7VLU - chain A; structure by electron microscopy, 3.30 A resolution.

Chain A:
Molecule: ATP-binding cassette sub-family C member 9
Organism: Rattus norvegicus
Reference sequence: Q63563 (ABCC9_RAT); residue numbers follow UniProt; this construct covers 1-1545
Amino-acid sequence (1545 residues; each row starts with the number of its first residue):
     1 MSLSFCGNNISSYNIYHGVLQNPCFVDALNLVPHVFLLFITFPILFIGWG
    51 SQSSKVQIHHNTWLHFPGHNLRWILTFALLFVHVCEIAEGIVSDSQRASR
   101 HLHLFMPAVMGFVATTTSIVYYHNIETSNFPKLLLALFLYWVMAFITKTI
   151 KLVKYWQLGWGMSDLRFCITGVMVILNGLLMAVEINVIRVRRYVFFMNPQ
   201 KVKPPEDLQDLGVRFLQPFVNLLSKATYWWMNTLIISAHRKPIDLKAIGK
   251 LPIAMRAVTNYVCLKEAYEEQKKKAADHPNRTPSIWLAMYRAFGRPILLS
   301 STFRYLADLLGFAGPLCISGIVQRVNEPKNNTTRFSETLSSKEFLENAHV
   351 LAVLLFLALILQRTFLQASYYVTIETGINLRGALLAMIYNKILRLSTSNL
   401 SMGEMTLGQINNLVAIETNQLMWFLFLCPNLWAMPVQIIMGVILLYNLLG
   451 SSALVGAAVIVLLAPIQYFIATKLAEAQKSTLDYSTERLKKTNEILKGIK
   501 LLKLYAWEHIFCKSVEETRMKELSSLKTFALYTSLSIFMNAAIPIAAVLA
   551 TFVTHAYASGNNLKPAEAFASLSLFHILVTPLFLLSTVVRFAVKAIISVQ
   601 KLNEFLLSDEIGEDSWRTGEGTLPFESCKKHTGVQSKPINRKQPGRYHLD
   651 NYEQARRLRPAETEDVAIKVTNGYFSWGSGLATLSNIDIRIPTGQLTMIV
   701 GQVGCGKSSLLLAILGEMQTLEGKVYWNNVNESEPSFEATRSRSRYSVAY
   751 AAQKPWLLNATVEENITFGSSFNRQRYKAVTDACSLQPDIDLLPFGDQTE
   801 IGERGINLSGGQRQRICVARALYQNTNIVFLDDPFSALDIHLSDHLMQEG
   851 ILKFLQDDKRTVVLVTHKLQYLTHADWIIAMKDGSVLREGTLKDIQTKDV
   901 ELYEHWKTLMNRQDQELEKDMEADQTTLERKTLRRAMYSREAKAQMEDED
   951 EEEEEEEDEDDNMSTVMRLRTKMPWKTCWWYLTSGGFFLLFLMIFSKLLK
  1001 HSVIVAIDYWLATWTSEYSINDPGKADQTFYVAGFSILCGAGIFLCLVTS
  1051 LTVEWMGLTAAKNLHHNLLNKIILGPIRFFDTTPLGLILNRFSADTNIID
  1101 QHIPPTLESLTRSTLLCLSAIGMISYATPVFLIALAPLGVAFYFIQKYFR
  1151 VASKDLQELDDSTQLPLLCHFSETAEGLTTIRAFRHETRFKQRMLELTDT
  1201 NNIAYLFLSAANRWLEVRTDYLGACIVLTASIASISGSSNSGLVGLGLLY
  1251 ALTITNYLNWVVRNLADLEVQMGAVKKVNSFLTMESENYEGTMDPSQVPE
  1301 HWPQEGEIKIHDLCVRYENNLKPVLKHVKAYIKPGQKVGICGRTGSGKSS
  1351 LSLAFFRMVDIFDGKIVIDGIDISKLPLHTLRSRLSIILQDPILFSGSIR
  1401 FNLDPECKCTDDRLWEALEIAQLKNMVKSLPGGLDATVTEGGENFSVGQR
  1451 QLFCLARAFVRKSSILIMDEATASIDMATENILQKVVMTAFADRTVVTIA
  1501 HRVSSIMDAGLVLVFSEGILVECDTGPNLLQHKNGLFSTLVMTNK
Disordered / not traced: 1-229, 328-340, 613-664, 729-743, 913-974, 1019-1027, 1237-1240, 1544-1545
Ion coordination: Mg2+ site 1: Ser708, Gln753; Mg2+ site 2: Ser1349 (together with ADP)
Ligand contacts:
  - ADP (adenosine-5'-diphosphate): Asp1081, Tyr1317, Glu1318, Leu1321, Val1324, Thr1344, Gly1345, Ser1346, Gly1347, Lys1348, Ser1349, Ser1350
  - ATP (adenosine-5'-triphosphate): Ser401, Met402, Trp677, Val703, Gly704, Cys705, Gly706, Lys707, Ser708, Ser709, Gln753, His867, Glu1443, Asn1444, Phe1445, Ser1446, Val1447, Gly1448, Gln1449
  - ESV (1-cyano-2-(2-methylbutan-2-yl)-3-pyridin-3-yl-guanidine): Pro544, Ile545, Val548, His576, Val579, His1001, Ile1004, Ile1007, Asp1008, Arg1112, Leu1116, Tyr1250, Thr1253, Tyr1257
Curated features (UniProtKB/Swiss-Prot):
  - binding site (ATP): Gly701 to Ser708, Gly1342 to Ser1349
  - glycosylation (N-linked (GlcNAc...) asparagine): Asn9, Asn330, Asn331
From the paper describing this entry:
  - specificity-determining residues: Ile1004, Thr1253

In short:
Bound to chain A: ADP, ATP and compound ESV. The Mg2+ site 1 is built by Ser708 and Gln753. Curated annotation
(UniProt) lists 16 ATP-binding residues. From the paper: specificity determinants Ile1004 and Thr1253.
Chain A is ATP-binding cassette sub-family C member 9 (Rattus norvegicus); the structure, Structure of SUR2A
in complex with Mg-ATP/ADP and P1075, was determined by electron microscopy (same publication as 7VLR, 7VLS
and 7VLT).
